3UFJ - chains B and D of the 4 polymer chains in the assembly; structure by X-ray diffraction, 2.97 A resolution.

[Chain B]
Protein: G/T mismatch-specific thymine DNA glycosylase
From: Homo sapiens
Notes: EC 3.2.2.29; fragment: Core domain
UniProt: Q13569 (TDG_HUMAN); residue numbers follow UniProt; this construct covers 111-308
Sequence (204 residues; numbered 105 to 308; the number before each row is that of its first residue):
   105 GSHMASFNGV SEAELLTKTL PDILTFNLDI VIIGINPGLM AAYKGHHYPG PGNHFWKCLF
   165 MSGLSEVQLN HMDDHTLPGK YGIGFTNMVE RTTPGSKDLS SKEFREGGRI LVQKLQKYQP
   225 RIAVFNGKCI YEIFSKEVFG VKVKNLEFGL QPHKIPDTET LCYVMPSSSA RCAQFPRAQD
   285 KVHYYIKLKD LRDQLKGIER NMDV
Unresolved in the structure: 105-122, 305-308
Differences from the reference sequence: expression tag (105-110)
UniProt features mapped onto this chain:
  - cross-link: Lys248 (Glycyl lysine isopeptide (Lys-Gly) (interchain with G-Cter in SUMO2))
  - mutagenesis: Asn140 (N140A: Loss of DNA glycosylase activity but still able to bind DNA), Ala145 (A145G: Increased DNA glycosylase activity on G/T mispairs), His151 (H151A/Q: Increased DNA glycosylase activity on G/T mispairs), Asn191 (N191A: Reduced DNA glycosylase activity on G/T and G/U mispairs), Thr197 (T197A: Reduced DNA glycosylase activity on G/T mispairs), Arg281 (R281A: Restores the DNA-binding ability of the sumoylated form)
Reported in the primary citation:
  - catalytic residues: Asn140, Thr197
  - mutagenesis - T197A (32-fold): decreased catalytic activity on G T substrate
  - binding site for the 23-nt DNA strand (chain D): Ile139, Asn140, Tyr152, Asn191
  - mutagenesis - N191A: decreased catalytic activity on G U
  - mutagenesis - N191A (15-fold): decreased catalytic activity on G T
  - mutagenesis - H151A: increased catalytic activity on G U
  - mutagenesis - A145G (13-fold), A145G/H151Q (56-fold), H151A (13-fold), H151Q: increased catalytic activity on G T
  - specificity-determining residues: Ala145
  - mutagenesis - A145G: unchanged catalytic activity on G U
  - mutagenesis - A145G (38-fold), A145G/H151Q (100-fold), H151A (34-fold): increased catalytic activity on A T
  - mutagenesis - A145G: unchanged binding to undamaged DNA
  - mutagenesis - H151A: decreased binding to undamaged DNA

[Chain D]
Molecule: 23-nt DNA strand
Sequence (23 nucleotides; numbered 1 to 23; the number before each row is that of its first residue):
     1 CCACTGCTCA XGTACAGAGC TGT
Modified / non-standard residues: UF2 (1-(2-deoxy-2-fluoro-5-O-phosphono-beta-D-arabinofuranosyl)pyrimidine-2,4(1H,3H)-dione) at position 11

[Interface between chain B and chain D]
Residue-residue contacts - 10 pairs, chain B then chain D:
  Met144(B) - DA10(D)  phosphate contact
  Gly154(B) - DC9(D)  phosphate contact
  Gly156(B) - DT8(D)  phosphate contact
  Gly156(B) - DC9(D)  hydrogen bond to the phosphate
  Ala274(B) - DC7(D)  base contact
  Ala274(B) - DT8(D)  sugar contact
  Arg275(B) - DG6(D)  hydrogen bond to the base
  Ala277(B) - DT5(D)  base contact
  Ala277(B) - DG6(D)  base contact
  Pro280(B) - DC7(D)  phosphate contact
Other interface residues (no listed pair), chain B (10 interface residues in all): Pro155, Asn157, Cys276

[In short]
10 residues of chain B face 6 of chain D across their interface, with 2 hydrogen bonds. Polar pairs include
Arg275(B)-DG6(D) and Gly156(B)-DC9(D). The paper reports catalytic residues Asn140(B) and Thr197(B); A145G,
A145G/H151Q and H151A of chain B, among others, increase catalytic activity on G T; 6 substitutions were
tested in all.
Here chain B is G/T mismatch-specific thymine DNA glycosylase (Homo sapiens) and chain D is a 23-nt DNA
strand. Entry 3UFJ (Human Thymine DNA Glycosylase Bound to Substrate Analog 2'-fluoro-2'-deoxyuridine) was
determined by X-ray diffraction.
